8OKL - chains A and B; structure by X-ray diffraction, 1.50 A resolution.

Chain A (and B):
Molecule: 3C-like proteinase nsp5
Organism: Severe acute respiratory syndrome coronavirus 2
Notes: EC 3.4.22.69; chain B of this document is another copy of the same molecule, construct and numbering; everything in this record applies to it too
Reference sequence: P0DTD1 (R1AB_SARS2); residues 1-306 here correspond to UniProt positions 3264-3569 (UniProt number = residue number + 3263)
Sequence (306 residues; numbered 1 to 306; the number before each row is that of its first residue):
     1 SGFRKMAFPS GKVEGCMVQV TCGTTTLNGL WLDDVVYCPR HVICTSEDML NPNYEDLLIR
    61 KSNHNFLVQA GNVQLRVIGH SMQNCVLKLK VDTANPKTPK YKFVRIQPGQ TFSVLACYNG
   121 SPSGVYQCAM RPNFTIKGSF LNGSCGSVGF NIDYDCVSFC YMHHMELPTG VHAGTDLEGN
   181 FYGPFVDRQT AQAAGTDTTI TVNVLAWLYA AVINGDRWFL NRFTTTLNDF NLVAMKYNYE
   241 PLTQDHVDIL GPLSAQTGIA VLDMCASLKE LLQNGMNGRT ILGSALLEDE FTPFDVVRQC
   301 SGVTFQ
Disordered / not traced: 302-306 (chain B: fully traced)
Covalently attached groups: compound 83N linked to Cys145
Ion coordination: Na+ near Glu178 (its only coordinating residue here)
Small-molecule neighbours: 83N (tert-butyl-N-[(2S)-1-[(2S,4S)-4-methoxy-2-[[(2S)-1-oxidanyl-3-[(3S)-2-oxidanylidenepyrrolidin-3-yl]propan-2-yl]carbamoyl]pyrrolidin-1-yl]-3-methyl-1-oxidanylidene-butan-2-yl]carbamate): His41, Cys44, Met49, Phe140, Leu141, Asn142, Gly143, Ser144, His163, His164, Met165, Glu166, Leu167, Pro168, His172, Asp187, Arg188, Gln189, Thr190, Gln192
Curated features (UniProtKB/Swiss-Prot):
  - active site: His41 (For 3CL-PRO activity), Cys145 (Nucleophile)
  - site: Gln306 (Cleavage)
  - cross-link (Glycyl lysine isopeptide (Lys-Gly)): Lys5 (interchain with G-Cter in ubiquitin), Lys90 (interchain with G-Cter in ubiquitin)
Reported in the primary citation:
  - binding site for 83N: His41, Met49, Phe140, Gly143, Cys145, His163, Met165, Glu166, Gln189
  - catalytic residues: Gly143, Ser144, Cys145
  - catalytic residues: His41 (citing earlier work)

How chain A and chain B interact:
Pairs across the interface (83; chain A residue first):
  Ser1(A) with Gly138(B); Ser139(B); Phe140(B), hydrogen bond (backbone-backbone); Glu166(B), hydrogen bond (backbone-side chain); Gly170(B), hydrogen bond (side chain-backbone); His172(B)
  Gly2(A) with Gly138(B); Ser139(B)
  Arg4(A) with Tyr126(B); Gln127(B), hydrogen bond (side chain-backbone); Cys128(B); Lys137(B), hydrogen bond (side chain-backbone); Glu290(B), salt bridge
  Lys5(A) with Arg4(B); Tyr126(B)
  Met6(A) with Gly124(B); Val125(B); Tyr126(B), hydrophobic; Ser139(B)
  Ala7(A) with Gly124(B); Val125(B), hydrogen bond (backbone-backbone)
  Phe8(A) with Val125(B)
  Pro9(A) with Ser10(B); Glu14(B); Pro122(B), hydrophobic; Ser123(B); Gly124(B)
  Ser10(A) with Pro9(B); Ser10(B), hydrogen bond (backbone-side chain); Glu14(B), hydrogen bond (backbone-side chain)
  Gly11(A) with Gly11(B); Glu14(B), hydrogen bond (backbone-side chain)
  Glu14(A) with Pro9(B); Ser10(B), hydrogen bond (side chain-backbone); Gly11(B), hydrogen bond (side chain-backbone)
  Tyr118(A) with Gly302(B); Thr304(B)
  Ser121(A) with Thr304(B); Gln306(B), hydrogen bond
  Pro122(A) with Pro9(B), hydrophobic; Thr304(B); Phe305(B), hydrogen bond (backbone-backbone)
  Ser123(A) with Pro9(B); Val303(B), hydrogen bond (side chain-backbone); Phe305(B)
  Gly124(A) with Met6(B); Ala7(B)
  Val125(A) with Met6(B); Ala7(B), hydrogen bond (backbone-backbone); Phe8(B); Val125(B), hydrophobic
  Tyr126(A) with Arg4(B); Lys5(B); Met6(B), hydrophobic
  Gln127(A) with Arg4(B), hydrogen bond (backbone-side chain)
  Cys128(A) with Arg4(B)
  Lys137(A) with Arg4(B), hydrogen bond (backbone-side chain)
  Gly138(A) with Ser1(B); Gly2(B)
  Ser139(A) with Ser1(B); Gly2(B), hydrogen bond (side chain-backbone); Met6(B); Gln299(B), hydrogen bond
  Phe140(A) with Ser1(B), hydrogen bond (backbone-backbone)
  Leu141(A) with Gln299(B); Cys300(B); Ser301(B); Gly302(B)
  Glu166(A) with Ser1(B), hydrogen bond (side chain-backbone)
  Gly170(A) with Ser1(B)
  His172(A) with Ser1(B), hydrogen bond (side chain-backbone)
  Gly283(A) with Leu286(B)
  Ala285(A) with Ala285(B), hydrophobic; Leu286(B), hydrophobic
  Leu286(A) with Gly283(B); Ala285(B), hydrophobic
  Glu290(A) with Arg4(B), salt bridge
  Arg298(A) with Ser123(B), hydrogen bond (side chain-backbone); Gly124(B)
  Gln299(A) with Ser139(B), hydrogen bond; Leu141(B)
  Cys300(A) with Leu141(B)
  Ser301(A) with Leu141(B)
Interface residues without a listed pair, chain A (41 interface residues in all): Phe3, Lys12, Leu115, Thr280, Ser284
Interface residues without a listed pair, chain B (42 interface residues in all): Phe3, Leu115, Thr280, Ser284

Summary:
41 residues of chain A face 42 of chain B across their interface; the contacts include 24 hydrogen bonds and 2
salt bridges. Polar contacts include Arg4(A)-Glu290(B), Ser1(A)-Glu166(B) and Ser1(A)-Gly170(B). From the
paper: catalytic residues Gly143(A), Ser144(A) and Cys145(A) among others; a binding site for 83N at His41(A),
Met49(A) and Phe140(A) among others.
Both chains are 3C-like proteinase nsp5 (Severe acute respiratory syndrome coronavirus 2). Entry 8OKL (Crystal
structure of F2F-2020185-01X bound to the main protease (3CLpro/Mpro) of SARS-CoV-2) was determined by X-ray
diffraction (same publication as 8OKK, 8OKM and 8OKN).
